PDB entry 5Y9C | X-ray diffraction, 3.44 A resolution | chains A and E of the 7 polymer chains in the assembly

# Chain A (and E)
Name: Major capsid protein L1
From: Human papillomavirus type 58
Notes: chain E of this document is another copy of the same molecule, construct and numbering; everything in this record applies to it too
Reference sequence: P26535 (VL1_HPV58); residues 10-498 here correspond to UniProt positions 36-524 (UniProt number = residue number + 26)
Sequence (490 residues; numbered 9 to 498; the number before each row is that of its first residue):
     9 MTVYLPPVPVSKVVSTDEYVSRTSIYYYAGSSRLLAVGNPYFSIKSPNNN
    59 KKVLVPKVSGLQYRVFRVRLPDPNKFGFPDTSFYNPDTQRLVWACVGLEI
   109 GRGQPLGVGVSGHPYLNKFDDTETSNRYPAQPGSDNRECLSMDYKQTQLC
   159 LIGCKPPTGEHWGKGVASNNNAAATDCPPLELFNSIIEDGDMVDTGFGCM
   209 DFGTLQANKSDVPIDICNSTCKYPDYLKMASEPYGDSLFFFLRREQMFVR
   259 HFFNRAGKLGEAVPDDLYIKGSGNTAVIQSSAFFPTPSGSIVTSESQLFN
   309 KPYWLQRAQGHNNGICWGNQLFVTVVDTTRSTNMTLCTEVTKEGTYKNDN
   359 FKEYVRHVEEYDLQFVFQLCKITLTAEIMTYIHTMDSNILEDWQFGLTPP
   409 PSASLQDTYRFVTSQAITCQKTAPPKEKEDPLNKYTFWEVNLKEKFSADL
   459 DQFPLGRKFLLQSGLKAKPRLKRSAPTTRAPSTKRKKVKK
Disordered / not traced: 9-19, 178-180, 404-437, 474-498 (chain E: 9-19, 176-181, 404-437, 474-498)
Construct notes: initiating methionine (9); engineered mutation Ser-176 (Cys202 in P26535)
What the authors report for this chain:
  - specificity-determining residues: Arg-135, Ser-142, Asn-282

# Interface between chain A and chain E
Contacting residue pairs - 8 pairs, chain A then chain E:
  Gly-352(A) / Lys-278(E)
  Thr-353(A) / Ile-277(E)
  Thr-353(A) / Lys-278(E)
  Thr-353(A) / Gly-279(E)
  Thr-353(A) / Ser-280(E)
  Tyr-354(A) / Ile-277(E)
  Tyr-354(A) / Lys-278(E)  hydrogen bond (backbone-backbone)
  Phe-359(A) / Ile-277(E)  hydrophobic

# In short
Chain A and chain E each contribute 4 residues to their interface, with 1 hydrogen bond. Its one hydrogen
bond, Tyr-354(A)/Lys-278(E), is backbone to backbone. From the paper: specificity determinants Arg-135(A),
Ser-142(A) and Asn-282(A).
Both chains are Major capsid protein L1 (Human papillomavirus type 58). Entry 5Y9C (Crystal structure of HPV58
pentamer in complex with the Fab fragment of antibody A12A3) was determined by X-ray diffraction (same
publication as 5Y9E and 5Y9F).
